Entry 7RAL (electron microscopy, 3.70 A resolution); this record covers chains H and B of the 3 polymer chains in the assembly.

[Chain H]
Name: S2X259 Fab heavy chain
Source organism: Homo sapiens
Notes: antibody fragment or engineered binder
Sequence (126 residues; each row starts with the number of its first residue):
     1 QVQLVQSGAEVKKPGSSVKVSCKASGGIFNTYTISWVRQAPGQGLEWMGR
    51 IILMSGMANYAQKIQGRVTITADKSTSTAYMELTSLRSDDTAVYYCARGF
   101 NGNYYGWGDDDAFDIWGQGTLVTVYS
Disordered / not traced: 1, 86-89, 125-126
Cystine bridges: C22-C96

[Chain B]
Name: Spike glycoprotein
Source organism: Severe acute respiratory syndrome coronavirus 2
Reference sequence: P0DTC2 (SPIKE_SARS2); residue numbers follow UniProt; this construct covers 1-1208
Sequence (1288 residues; row label = number of the first residue in the row):
     1 MFVFLVLLPLVSSQCVNLTTRTQLPPAYTNSFTRGVYYPDKVFRSSVLHS
    51 TQDLFLPFFSNVTWFHAIHVSGTNGTKRFDNPVLPFNDGVYFASTEKSNI
   101 IRGWIFGTTLDSKTQSLLIVNNATNVVIKVCEFQFCNDPFLGVYYHKNNK
   151 SWMESEFRVYSSANNCTFEYVSQPFLMDLEGKQGNFKNLREFVFKNIDGY
   201 FKIYSKHTPINLVRDLPQGFSALEPLVDLPIGINITRFQTLLALHRSYLT
   251 PGDSSSGWTAGAAAYYVGYLQPRTFLLKYNENGTITDAVDCALDPLSETK
   301 CTLKSFTVEKGIYQTSNFRVQPTESIVRFPNITNLCPFGEVFNATRFASV
   351 YAWNRKRISNCVADYSVLYNSASFSTFKCYGVSPTKLNDLCFTNVYADSF
   401 VIRGDEVRQIAPGQTGKIADYNYKLPDDFTGCVIAWNSNNLDSKVGGNYN
   451 YLYRLFRKSNLKPFERDISTEIYQAGSTPCNGVEGFNCYFPLQSYGFQPT
   501 NGVGYQPYRVVVLSFELLHAPATVCGPKKSTNLVKNKCVNFNFNGLTGTG
   551 VLTESNKKFLPFQQFGRDIADTTDAVRDPQTLEILDITPCSFGGVSVITP
   601 GTNTSNQVAVLYQDVNCTEVPVAIHADQLTPTWRVYSTGSNVFQTRAGCL
   651 IGAEHVNNSYECDIPIGAGICASYQTQTNSPGSASSVASQSIIAYTMSLG
   701 AENSVAYSNNSIAIPTNFTISVTTEILPVSMTKTSVDCTMYICGDSTECS
   751 NLLLQYGSFCTQLNRALTGIAVEQDKNTQEVFAQVKQIYKTPPIKDFGGF
   801 NFSQILPDPSKPSKRSPIEDLLFNKVTLADAGFIKQYGDCLGDIAARDLI
   851 CAQKFNGLTVLPPLLTDEMIAQYTSALLAGTITSGWTFGAGPALQIPFPM
   901 QMAYRFNGIGVTQNVLYENQKLIANQFNSAIGKIQDSLSSTPSALGKLQD
   951 VVNQNAQALNTLVKQLSSNFGAISSVLNDILSRLDPPEAEVQIDRLITGR
  1001 LQSLQTYVTQQLIRAAEIRASANLAATKMSECVLGQSKRVDFCGKGYHLM
  1051 SFPQSAPHGVVFLHVTYVPAQEKNFTTAPAICHDGKAHFPREGVFVSNGT
  1101 HWFVTQRNFYEPQIITTDNTFVSGNCDVVIGIVNNTVYDPLQPELDSFKE
  1151 ELDKYFKNHTSPDVDLGDISGINASVVNIQKEIDRLNEVAKNLNESLIDL
  1201 QELGKYEQGSGYIPEAPRDGQAYVRKDGEWVLLSTFLGRSLEVLFQGPGH
  1251 HHHHHHHSAWSHPQFEKGGGSGGGGSGGSAWSHPQFEK
Disordered / not traced: 1-333, 446-447, 470-490, 528-1288
Cystine bridges: C336-C361, C379-C432, C391-C525
Covalently attached groups: N-acetylglucosamine (NAG) linked to N343
Differences from the reference sequence: engineered mutation G682 (Arg in P0DTC2), S683 (Arg in P0DTC2), S685 (Arg in P0DTC2), P817 (Phe in P0DTC2), P892 (Ala in P0DTC2), P899 (Ala in P0DTC2), P942 (Ala in P0DTC2), P986 (Lys in P0DTC2), P987 (Val in P0DTC2); expression tag (1209-1288)
UniProt features mapped onto this chain:
  - region: N280 to C301 (Putative superantigen), R403 to D405 (Integrin-binding motif), N448 to F456 (Immunodominant HLA epitope recognized by the CD8+), P681, A684 (Putative superantigen), S816 to Y837 (Fusion peptide 1), K835 to F855 (Fusion peptide 2), D1163 to E1202 (Heptad repeat 2)
  - site: R815, S816 (Cleavage)
  - glycosylation: N17 (N-linked (GlcNAc...) (complex) asparagine), N61 (N-linked (GlcNAc...) (hybrid) asparagine), N74 (N-linked (GlcNAc...) (complex) asparagine), N122 (N-linked (GlcNAc...) (hybrid) asparagine), N149 (N-linked (GlcNAc...) (complex) asparagine), N165 (N-linked (GlcNAc...) (complex) asparagine), N234 (N-linked (GlcNAc...) (high mannose) asparagine), N282 (N-linked (GlcNAc...) (complex) asparagine), T323 (O-linked (GalNAc) threonine), S325 (O-linked (HexNAc...) serine), N331 (N-linked (GlcNAc...) (complex) asparagine), N343 (N-linked (GlcNAc...) (complex) asparagine), N603 (N-linked (GlcNAc...) (hybrid) asparagine), N616 (N-linked (GlcNAc...) (complex) asparagine), N657 (N-linked (GlcNAc...) (complex) asparagine), T676 (O-linked (GlcNAc...) threonine), T678 (O-linked (GlcNAc...) threonine), N709 (N-linked (GlcNAc...) (high mannose) asparagine), N717 (N-linked (GlcNAc...) (hybrid) asparagine), N801 (N-linked (GlcNAc...) (hybrid) asparagine) and 6 more in UniProt
  - natural variant: L5 (L5F: In strain: Iota/B.1.526), S13 (S13I: In strain: Epsilon/B.1.427/B.1.429), L18 (L18F: In strain: Beta/B.1.351, Gamma/P.1 and 1 more), T19 (T19I: In strain: Omicron/BQ.1.1, Omicron/XBB.1.5 and 1 more; T19R: In strain: Delta/B.1.617.2, Omicron/BA.2 and 4 more), T20 (T20N: In strain: Gamma/P.1), L24 to A27 (sequence variant, change not given here; In strain: Omicron/BA.2, Omicron/BA.2.12.1 and 6 more), P26 (P26S: In strain: Gamma/P.1), Q52 (Q52H: In strain: Omicron/EG.5.1), A67 (A67V: In strain: Eta/B.1.525, Omicron/BA.1), H69 to V70 (deletion: In strain: Alpha/B.1.1.7, Eta/B.1.525 and 5 more), G75 (G75V: In strain: Lambda/C.37), T76 (T76I: In strain: Lambda/C.37), 82 further natural variant entries in UniProt
  - mutagenesis: H69 to V70 (Increased incorporation of cleaved spike into virions), N121 (N121Q: Partial loss of biliverdin affinity), R190 (R190K: Partial loss of biliverdin affinity), N234 (N234Q: Increased resistance to neutralizing antibodies), N331 (N331Q: Reduced viral infectivity), N343 (N343Q: Reduced viral infectivity), L452 (L452R: Increased resistance to neutralizing antibodies. Decreases HLA binding to NF9 epitope. Increased binding affinity to human ACE2), Y453 (Y453F: Decreased HLA binding to NF9 epitope. Increased binding affinity to human ACE2), A475 (A475V: Increased resistance to neutralizing antibodies), V483 (V483A: Increased resistance to neutralizing antibodies), E484 (E484D: Increased replication in human TMEM106B overexpressing cells), F490 (F490L: Increased resistance to neutralizing antibodies and human covalescent sera neutralization), 12 further mutagenesis entries in UniProt
From the paper describing this entry:
  - mutagenesis - K417N/E484K/N501Y, K417T/E484K/N501Y, K417V, N439K, L452R, Y453F, E484K, N501Y: unchanged binding to S2X259

[Chain H / chain B interface]
Pairs across the interface - 27 pairs, chain H then chain B:
  Y32(H) - S383(B)  hydrogen bond
  Y32(H) - P384(B)
  M54(H) - Y369(B)
  M54(H) - N370(B)
  M54(H) - T385(B)
  S55(H) - N370(B)
  S55(H) - S371(B)
  S55(H) - A372(B)
  M57(H) - A372(B)
  K74(H) - N370(B)  hydrogen bond
  N103(H) - Y380(B)
  Y104(H) - K378(B)
  Y104(H) - C379(B)
  Y104(H) - Y380(B)  hydrophobic
  Y105(H) - F377(B)
  Y105(H) - K378(B)
  Y105(H) - C379(B)  hydrogen bond (backbone-backbone)
  Y105(H) - V382(B)
  Y105(H) - S383(B)
  Y105(H) - P384(B)
  G106(H) - F377(B)
  W107(H) - Y369(B)
  W107(H) - S375(B)
  W107(H) - T376(B)  hydrogen bond (backbone-side chain)
  W107(H) - F377(B)  hydrogen bond (backbone-backbone)
  G108(H) - T376(B)
  D110(H) - R408(B)  salt bridge
Interface residues without a listed pair, chain B (17 interface residues in all): F374, G381
From the paper, about this interface:
  - epitope / paratope residues, chain B: Y369(B), G404(B)

[Summary]
The interface between chain H and chain B involves 12 residues on one side and 17 on the other, with 5
hydrogen bonds and 1 salt bridge. Polar pairs include D110(H)-R408(B), Y32(H)-S383(B) and K74(H)-N370(B). The
paper reports that K417N/E484K/N501Y, K417T/E484K/N501Y and K417V of chain B, among others, leave binding to
S2X259 unchanged; epitope/paratope residues Y369(B) and G404(B); 8 substitutions were tested in all.
Chain H is S2X259 Fab heavy chain (Homo sapiens) and chain B is Spike glycoprotein (Severe acute respiratory
syndrome coronavirus 2); the structure, SARS-CoV-2 S bound to S2X259 Fab (local refinement of the RBD/S2X259
variable domains), was determined by electron microscopy together with 7RA8 from the same study.
